PDB entry 6BDF | electron microscopy, 2.80 A resolution | chains B and R of the 28 polymer chains in the assembly

Chain B (and R):
Name: Proteasome subunit beta
From: Thermoplasma acidophilum
Notes: EC 3.4.25.1; chain R of this document is another copy of the same molecule, construct and numbering; everything in this record applies to it too
UniProtKB: P28061 (PSB_THEAC); residues -7 to 203 here correspond to UniProt positions 1-211 (UniProt number = residue number + 8)
Chain sequence (211 residues; row label = number of the first residue in the row; numbers below 1 keep their minus sign (Met-7 is residue -7)):
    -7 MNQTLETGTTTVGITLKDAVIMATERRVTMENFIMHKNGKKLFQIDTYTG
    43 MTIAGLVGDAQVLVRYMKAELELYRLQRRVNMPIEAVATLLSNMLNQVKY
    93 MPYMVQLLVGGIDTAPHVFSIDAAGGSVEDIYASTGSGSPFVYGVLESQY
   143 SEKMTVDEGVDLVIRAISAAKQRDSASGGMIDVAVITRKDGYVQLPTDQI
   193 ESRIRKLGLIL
Disordered / not traced: -7 to 0, 202-203
Swiss-Prot annotation at these positions:
  - active site: Thr1 (Nucleophile)
From the paper describing this entry:
  - conformationally variable residues (side-chain flip): Met14

How chain B and chain R interact:
Contacting residue pairs (13; chain B residue first):
  Phe25(B) - Arg165(R)
  Ile26(B) - Gln164(R)
  Ile26(B) - Arg165(R)  hydrogen bond (backbone-side chain)
  Met27(B) - Arg165(R)  hydrogen bond (backbone-side chain)
  Lys29(B) - Gln164(R)  hydrogen bond
  Lys29(B) - Arg165(R)
  Gln164(B) - Ile26(R)
  Gln164(B) - Lys29(R)  hydrogen bond
  Arg165(B) - Phe25(R)
  Arg165(B) - Ile26(R)  hydrogen bond (side chain-backbone)
  Arg165(B) - Met27(R)  hydrogen bond (side chain-backbone)
  Arg165(B) - Lys29(R)
  Ser167(B) - Ser167(R)
Also at the interface, not in a pair above, chain B (10 interface residues in all): His28, Phe133, Asp166
Also at the interface, not in a pair above, chain R (10 interface residues in all): His28, Phe133, Asp166

In short:
Chain B and chain R each contribute 10 residues to their interface, with 6 hydrogen bonds. Among the polar
pairs are Ile26(B)-Arg165(R), Met27(B)-Arg165(R) and Lys29(B)-Gln164(R). UniProt lists active-site residue
Thr1(B) on chain B. From the paper: conformational variability at Met14(B).
Chain B and chain R are both Proteasome subunit beta (Thermoplasma acidophilum); the structure, 2.8 A
resolution reconstruction of the Thermoplasma acidophilum 20S proteasome using cryo-electron microscopy, was
determined by electron microscopy.
